6T49 - chains A and B; structure by X-ray diffraction, 1.56 A resolution.

Chain A:
Name: Genome polyprotein
Organism: Southampton virus (serotype 3)
Notes: EC 3.6.1.15, 3.4.22.66, 2.7.7.48
UniProt: Q04544 (POLG_SOUV3); residues 1-172 here correspond to UniProt positions 1100-1271 (UniProt number = residue number + 1099)
Amino-acid sequence (172 residues; row label = number of the first residue in the row):
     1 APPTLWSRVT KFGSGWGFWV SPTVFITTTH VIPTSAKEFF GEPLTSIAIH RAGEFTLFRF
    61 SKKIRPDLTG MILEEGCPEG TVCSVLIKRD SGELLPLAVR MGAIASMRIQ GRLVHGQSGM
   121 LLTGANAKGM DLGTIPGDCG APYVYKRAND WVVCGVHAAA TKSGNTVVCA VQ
Small-molecule neighbours: MH5 (3-[(5-methylthiophen-2-yl)methylamino]benzoic acid): I109, Q110, R112, T134, I135, P136, C139, H157, A158, A159, A160, T161, K162
Swiss-Prot annotation at these positions:
  - active site (For 3CLpro activity): H30, E54, C139
What the authors report for this chain:
  - binding site for MH5: Q110, R112, T134, P136, C139, A160

Chain B:
Name: Genome polyprotein
Organism: Southampton virus (serotype 3)
Notes: EC 3.6.1.15, 3.4.22.66, 2.7.7.48
UniProt: Q04544 (POLG_SOUV3); residues 4-173 here correspond to UniProt positions 1103-1272 (UniProt number = residue number + 1099)
Amino-acid sequence (170 residues; numbered 4 to 173; the number before each row is that of its first residue):
     4 TLWSRVTKFG SGWGFWVSPT VFITTTHVIP TSAKEFFGEP LTSIAIHRAG EFTLFRFSKK
    64 IRPDLTGMIL EEGCPEGTVC SVLIKRDSGE LLPLAVRMGA IASMRIQGRL VHGQSGMLLT
   124 GANAKGMDLG TIPGDCGAPY VYKRANDWVV CGVHAAATKS GNTVVCAVQA
Swiss-Prot annotation at these positions:
  - active site (For 3CLpro activity): H30, E54, C139

Interface between chain A and chain B:
Residue-residue contacts - 33 pairs, chain A then chain B:
  A1(A) - E93(B)  hydrogen bond (backbone-side chain)
  A1(A) - D131(B)  hydrogen bond (backbone-side chain)
  W6(A) - E93(B)  hydrogen bond
  V82(A) - L132(B)  hydrophobic
  E93(A) - L94(B)
  L94(A) - G92(B)  hydrogen bond (backbone-backbone)
  L94(A) - E93(B)
  L94(A) - L94(B)  hydrogen bond (backbone-backbone)
  L95(A) - L94(B)
  P96(A) - L94(B)
  P96(A) - L95(B)
  P96(A) - D131(B)
  L97(A) - P96(B)  hydrophobic
  A98(A) - L132(B)  hydrophobic
  R100(A) - L122(B)  hydrogen bond (side chain-backbone)
  R100(A) - T123(B)
  L122(A) - L97(B)
  L122(A) - A98(B)  hydrogen bond (backbone-backbone)
  L122(A) - T123(B)
  T123(A) - S84(B)  hydrogen bond (backbone-side chain)
  T123(A) - P96(B)
  T123(A) - L97(B)
  T123(A) - A98(B)
  G124(A) - V82(B)
  G124(A) - S84(B)
  G124(A) - A98(B)
  A125(A) - V82(B)
  D131(A) - T4(B)  hydrogen bond
  D131(A) - L5(B)  hydrogen bond (side chain-backbone)
  D131(A) - W6(B)  hydrogen bond (backbone-side chain)
  L132(A) - S84(B)
  L132(A) - P96(B)  hydrophobic
  L132(A) - W151(B)  hydrophobic
Other interface residues (no listed pair), chain A (19 interface residues in all): S84, G92, K146
Other interface residues (no listed pair), chain B (21 interface residues in all): C83, L86, S91, K128

Summary:
19 residues of chain A face 21 of chain B across their interface, with 11 hydrogen bonds. Polar contacts
include A1(A)-E93(B), A1(A)-D131(B) and W6(A)-E93(B). Bound to chain A: compound MH5. From the paper: a
binding site for MH5 at Q110(A), R112(A) and T134(A) among others.
Chain A is Genome polyprotein and chain B is Genome polyprotein, both from Southampton virus (serotype 3); the
structure, 3C-like protease from Southampton virus complexed with FMOPL000582a, was determined by X-ray
diffraction (same publication as 6T1Q, 6T2I, 6T2X, 6T3G, 6T4E, 6T4S and 14 further entries).
